PDB entry 2HLD | X-ray diffraction, 2.80 A resolution | chains C and G of the 9 polymer chains in the assembly

== Chain C ==
Name: ATP synthase alpha chain, mitochondrial
From: Saccharomyces cerevisiae
Notes: EC 3.6.3.14
Reference sequence: P07251 (ATPA_YEAST); residues 1-510 here correspond to UniProt positions 36-545 (UniProt number = residue number + 35)
Sequence (510 residues; numbered 1 to 510; the number before each row is that of its first residue):
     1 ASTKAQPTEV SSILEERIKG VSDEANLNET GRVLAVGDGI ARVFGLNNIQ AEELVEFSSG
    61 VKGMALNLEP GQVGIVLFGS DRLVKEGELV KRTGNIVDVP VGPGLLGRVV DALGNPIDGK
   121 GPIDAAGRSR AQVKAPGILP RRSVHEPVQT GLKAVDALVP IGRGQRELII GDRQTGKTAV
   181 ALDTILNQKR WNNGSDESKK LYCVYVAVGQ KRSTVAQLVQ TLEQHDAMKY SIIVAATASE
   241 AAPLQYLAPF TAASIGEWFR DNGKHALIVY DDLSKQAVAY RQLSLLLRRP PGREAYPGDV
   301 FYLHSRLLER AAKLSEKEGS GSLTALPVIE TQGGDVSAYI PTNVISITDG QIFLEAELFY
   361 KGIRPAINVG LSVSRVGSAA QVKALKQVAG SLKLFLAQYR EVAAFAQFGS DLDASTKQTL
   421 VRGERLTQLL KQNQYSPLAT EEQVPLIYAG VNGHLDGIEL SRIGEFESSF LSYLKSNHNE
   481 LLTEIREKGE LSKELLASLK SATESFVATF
Not modelled in the structure: 1-25, 510
Ion coordination: Mg2+: Thr-178 (together with AMP-PNP)
Small-molecule neighbours: AMP-PNP (ANP; phosphoaminophosphonic acid-adenylate ester): Asp-172, Arg-173, Gln-174, Thr-175, Gly-176, Lys-177, Thr-178, Ala-179, Glu-330, Phe-359, Arg-364, Pro-365, Gln-432, Asn-433, Gln-434
Swiss-Prot annotation at these positions:
  - binding site (ATP): Gly-171 to Thr-178
  - site: Ser-372 (Required for activity)
  - modified residue (Phosphoserine): Ser-22, Ser-143
Reported in the primary citation:
  - catalytic residues: Arg-375 (citing earlier work)
  - binding site for AMP-PNP: Ser-374, Arg-375
  - binding site for phosphate ion: Arg-375

== Chain G ==
Name: ATP synthase gamma chain, mitochondrial
From: Saccharomyces cerevisiae
Notes: EC 3.6.3.14
Reference sequence: P38077 (ATPG_YEAST); residues 1-278 here correspond to UniProt positions 34-311 (UniProt number = residue number + 33)
Sequence (278 residues; numbered 1 to 278; the number before each row is that of its first residue):
     1 ATLKEVEMRL KSIKNIEKIT KTMKIVASTR LSKAEKAKIS AKKMDEAEQL FYKNAETKNL
    61 DVEATETGAP KELIVAITSD KGLCGSIHSQ LAKAVRRHLN DQPNADIVTI GDKIKMQLLR
   121 THPNNIKLSI NGIGKDAPTF QESALIADKL LSVMKAGTYP KISIFYNDPV SSLSFEPSEK
   181 PIFNAKTIEQ SPSFGKFEID TDANVPRDLF EYTLANQMLT AMAQGYAAEI SARRNAMDNA
   241 SKNAGDMINR YSILYNRTRQ AVITNELVDI ITGASSLG
Not modelled in the structure: 60-70, 277-278

== How chain C and chain G interact ==
Contacting residue pairs - 7 pairs, chain C then chain G:
  Pro-291(C) / Thr-272(G)
  Arg-293(C) / Asp-269(G)
  Glu-294(C) / Asp-269(G)  hydrogen bond (backbone-side chain)
  Asp-335(C) / Thr-2(G)
  Gly-409(C) / Lys-113(G)  hydrogen bond (backbone-side chain)
  Asp-411(C) / Asp-112(G)
  Asp-411(C) / Lys-115(G)  salt bridge
Also at the interface, not in a pair above, chain C (11 interface residues in all): Pro-290, Gly-292, Ala-295, Phe-408, Ser-410
Also at the interface, not in a pair above, chain G (9 interface residues in all): Met-116, Gly-273, Ser-276

== Overview ==
11 residues of chain C face 9 of chain G across their interface, with 2 hydrogen bonds and 1 salt bridge.
Among the polar pairs are Asp-411(C)/Lys-115(G), Glu-294(C)/Asp-269(G) and Gly-409(C)/Lys-113(G). Chain C
binds AMP-PNP. From the paper: the catalytic residue Arg-375(C); a binding site for AMP-PNP at Ser-374(C) and
Arg-375(C).
Chain C is ATP synthase alpha chain, mitochondrial and chain G is ATP synthase gamma chain, mitochondrial,
both from Saccharomyces cerevisiae; the structure, Crystal structure of yeast mitochondrial F1-ATPase, was
determined by X-ray diffraction.
